Entry 1JVY (X-ray diffraction, 1.90 A resolution); this record covers chain A.

Chain A:
Protein: maltodextrin-binding protein
From: Escherichia coli
UniProtKB: P02928 (MALE_ECOLI); aligned to UniProt positions 27-397 over residues 1-371 (the alignment contains insertions or deletions, so no single offset holds)
Amino-acid sequence (372 residues; row label = number of the first residue in the row; numbering starts at 0):
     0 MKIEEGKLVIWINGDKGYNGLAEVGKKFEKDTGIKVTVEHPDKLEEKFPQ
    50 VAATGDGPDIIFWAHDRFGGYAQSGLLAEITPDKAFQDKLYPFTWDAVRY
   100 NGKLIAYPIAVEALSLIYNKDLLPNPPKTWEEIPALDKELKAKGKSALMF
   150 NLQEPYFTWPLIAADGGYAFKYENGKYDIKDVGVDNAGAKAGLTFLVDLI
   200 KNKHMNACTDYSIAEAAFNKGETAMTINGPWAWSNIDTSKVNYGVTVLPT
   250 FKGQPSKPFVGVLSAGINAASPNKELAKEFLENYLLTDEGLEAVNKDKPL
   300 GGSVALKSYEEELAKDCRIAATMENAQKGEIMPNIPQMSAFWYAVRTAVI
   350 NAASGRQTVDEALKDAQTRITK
Disordered / not traced: 0
Sequence notes: initiating methionine (0); engineered mutation Cys207 (Asp233 in P02928), Cys316 (Pro341 in P02928)
Modified / non-standard residues: Cys207 (s,s-(2-hydroxyethyl)thiocysteine; CME); Cys316 (s,s-(2-hydroxyethyl)thiocysteine; CME)

Summary:
Chain A is maltodextrin-binding protein (Escherichia coli); the structure, Maltodextrin-binding protein
variant D207C/A301GS/P316C with beta-mercaptoethanol mixed disulfides, was determined by X-ray diffraction
(same publication as 1JVX).
